8WUX - chains K and E of the 21 polymer chains in the assembly; structure by electron microscopy, 2.60 A resolution.

Chain K (and E):
Protein: Chaperonin GroEL
From: Hydrogenobacter thermophilus TK-6
Notes: EC 5.6.1.7; chain E of this document is another copy of the same molecule, construct and numbering; everything in this record applies to it too
UniProt: D3DK86 (D3DK86_HYDTT); numbering as in UniProt (aligned over 2-530)
Sequence (529 residues; row label = number of the first residue in the row):
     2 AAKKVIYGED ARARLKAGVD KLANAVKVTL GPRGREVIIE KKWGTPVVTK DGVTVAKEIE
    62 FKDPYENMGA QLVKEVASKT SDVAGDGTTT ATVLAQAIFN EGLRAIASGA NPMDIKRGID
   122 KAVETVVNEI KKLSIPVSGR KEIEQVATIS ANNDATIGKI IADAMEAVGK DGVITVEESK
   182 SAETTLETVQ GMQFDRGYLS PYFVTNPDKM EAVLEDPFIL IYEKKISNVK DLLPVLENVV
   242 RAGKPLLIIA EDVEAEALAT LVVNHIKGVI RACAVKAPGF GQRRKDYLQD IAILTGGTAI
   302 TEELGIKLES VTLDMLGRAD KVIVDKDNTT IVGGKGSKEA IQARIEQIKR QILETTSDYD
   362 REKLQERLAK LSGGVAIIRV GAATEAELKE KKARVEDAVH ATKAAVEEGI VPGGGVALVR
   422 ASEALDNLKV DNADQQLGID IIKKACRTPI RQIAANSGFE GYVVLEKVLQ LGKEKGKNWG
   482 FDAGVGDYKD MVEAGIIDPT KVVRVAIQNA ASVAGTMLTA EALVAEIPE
Metal / ion sites: K+: Thr30, Gly32, Lys51 (together with AMP-PNP); Mg2+: Asp87 (together with AMP-PNP)
Ligand contacts: AMP-PNP (ANP; phosphoaminophosphonic acid-adenylate ester): Thr30, Leu31, Gly32, Pro33, Asp52, Gly53, Val54, Asp87, Gly88, Thr89, Thr90, Thr91, Ile150, Asn154, Gly414, Gly415, Gly416, Ile454, Phe482, Asp483, Ala484, Gly485, Met492, Ile497, Asp499

Chain K / chain E interface:
Pairs across the interface - 6 pairs, chain K then chain E:
  Arg105(K) - Glu10(E)  salt bridge
  Arg105(K) - Ala108(E)
  Ser109(K) - Arg105(E)  hydrogen bond (backbone-side chain)
  Gly110(K) - Arg105(E)
  Ala111(K) - Arg105(E)
  Asp435(K) - Arg105(E)  salt bridge
Also at the interface, not in a pair above, chain K (6 interface residues in all): Leu438
Also at the interface, not in a pair above, chain E (4 interface residues in all): Ser109

In short:
6 residues of chain K and 4 residues of chain E are in contact, with 1 hydrogen bond and 2 salt bridges. Among
the polar pairs are Arg105(K)-Glu10(E), Asp435(K)-Arg105(E) and Ser109(K)-Arg105(E). Ligands of chain K:
AMP-PNP. Thr30(K), Gly32(K) and Lys51(K) form the K+ site.
Both chains are Chaperonin GroEL (Hydrogenobacter thermophilus TK-6). Entry 8WUX (Cryo-EM structure of H.
thermophilus GroEL-GroES bullet complex) was determined by electron microscopy (same publication as 8WU4, 8WUC
and 8WUW).
